9ILT - chains B and D of the 8 polymer chains in the assembly; structure by X-ray diffraction, 3.25 A resolution.

# Chain B
Name: Fe-S-cluster-containing hydrogenase components 1-like protein
Source organism: Chloroflexus aurantiacus J-10-fl
Reference sequence: A9WEV3 (A9WEV3_CHLAA); residues 1-1029 here = UniProt positions 1-1029
Sequence (1029 residues; each row starts with the number of its first residue):
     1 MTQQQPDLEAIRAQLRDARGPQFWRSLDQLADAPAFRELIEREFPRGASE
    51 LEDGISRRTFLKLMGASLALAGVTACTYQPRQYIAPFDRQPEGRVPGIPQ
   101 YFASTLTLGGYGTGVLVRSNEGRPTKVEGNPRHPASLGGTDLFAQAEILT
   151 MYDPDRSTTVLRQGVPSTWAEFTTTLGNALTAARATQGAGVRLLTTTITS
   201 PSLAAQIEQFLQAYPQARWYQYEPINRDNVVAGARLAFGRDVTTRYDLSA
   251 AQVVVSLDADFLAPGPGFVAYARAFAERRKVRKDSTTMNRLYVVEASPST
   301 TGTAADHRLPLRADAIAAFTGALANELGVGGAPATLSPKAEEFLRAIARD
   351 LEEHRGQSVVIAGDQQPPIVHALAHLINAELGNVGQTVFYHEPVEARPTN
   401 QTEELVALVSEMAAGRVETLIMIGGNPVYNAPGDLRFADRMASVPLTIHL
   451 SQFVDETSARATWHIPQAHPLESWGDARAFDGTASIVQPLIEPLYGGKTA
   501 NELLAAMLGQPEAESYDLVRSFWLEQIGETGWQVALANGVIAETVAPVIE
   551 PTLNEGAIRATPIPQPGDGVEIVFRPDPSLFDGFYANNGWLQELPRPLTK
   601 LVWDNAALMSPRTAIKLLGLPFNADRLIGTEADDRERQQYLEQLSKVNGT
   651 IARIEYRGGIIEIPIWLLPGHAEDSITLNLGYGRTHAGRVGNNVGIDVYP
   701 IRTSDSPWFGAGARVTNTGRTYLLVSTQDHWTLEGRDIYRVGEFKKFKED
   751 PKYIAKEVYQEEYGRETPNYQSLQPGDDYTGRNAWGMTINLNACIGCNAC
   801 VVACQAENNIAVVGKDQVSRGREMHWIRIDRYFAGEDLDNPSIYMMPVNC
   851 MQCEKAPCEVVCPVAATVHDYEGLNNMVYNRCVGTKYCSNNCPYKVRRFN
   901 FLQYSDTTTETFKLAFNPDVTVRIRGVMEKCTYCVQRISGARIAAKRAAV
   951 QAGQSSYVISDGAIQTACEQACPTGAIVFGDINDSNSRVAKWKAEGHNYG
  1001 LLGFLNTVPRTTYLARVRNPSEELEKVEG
Disordered / not traced: 1-74, 1027-1029
Metal / ion sites: 4Fe-4S cluster Fe site 1: C794, C797, C800, C972; 4Fe-4S cluster Fe site 2: C804, C931, C934, C968; 4Fe-4S cluster Fe site 3: C850, C853, C858, C892; 3Fe-4S cluster Fe near C862 (its only coordinating residue here)
Small-molecule neighbours:
  - 3Fe-4S cluster (F3S): C862, V864, A866, T867, M877, C882, V883, G884, T885, K886, Y887, C888, R897, M928
  - heme c (HEC), molecule 1: Y78, A865, V878, N880, R881
  - heme c (HEC), molecule 2: R942, I943, K946
  - 4Fe-4S cluster (SF4), molecule 1: M787, C804, N808, W826, I827, N849, C931, T932, Y933, C934, T966, A967, C968
  - 4Fe-4S cluster (SF4), molecule 2: A793, C794, I795, G796, C797, N798, A799, C800, I829, P847, C972, P973, T974, A976, I977
  - 4Fe-4S cluster (SF4), molecule 3: C850, M851, Q852, C853, A856, P857, C858, N875, C892, P893, Y894, V896, R897

# Chain D
Name: Quinol:cytochrome c oxidoreductase membrane protein
Source organism: Chloroflexus aurantiacus J-10-fl
Reference sequence: A9WEV5 (A9WEV5_CHLAA); numbering as in UniProt (aligned over 1-179)
Sequence (179 residues; each row starts with the number of its first residue):
     1 MRNDVYGVMAEFPTPEALIEATRKAKAAGYTKMDAFSPFPIEEVIEEIAH
    51 GDTGVPRLVLLFGLIGAASGFILQYIGNLVDYPLNVGGRPLDITNWPAMI
   101 PITFESGILLASFAAAIGMIVLNGLPSPYHPVFNVPRFQYASQDAFFLCI
   151 EATDPLFDRSRTSQFLRSLNPMQVSEVAY
Disordered / not traced: 1-4

# How chain B and chain D interact
Pairs across the interface - 18 pairs, chain B then chain D:
  Q774(B) with G88(D); R89(D); P90(D)
  P775(B) with G88(D); P90(D)
  G776(B) with G88(D), hydrogen bond (backbone-backbone)
  Y779(B) with N85(D)
  K855(B) with G87(D); G88(D)
  A856(B) with G87(D)
  E859(B) with V86(D); G87(D), hydrogen bond (side chain-backbone)
  V860(B) with V86(D); G87(D); R89(D)
  V868(B) with L84(D), hydrophobic; V86(D), hydrophobic
  H869(B) with N85(D), hydrogen bond (backbone-backbone)
Interface residues without a listed pair, chain B (14 interface residues in all): D777, E854, A865, T867

# Summary
Chain B and chain D form an interface of 14 and 7 residues respectively, with 3 hydrogen bonds. Among the
polar pairs are E859(B)-G87(D), G776(B)-G88(D) and H869(B)-N85(D). Ligands of chain B: heme c, 3 copies of
4Fe-4S cluster and 3Fe-4S cluster.
Here chain B is Fe-S-cluster-containing hydrogenase components 1-like protein and chain D is Quinol:cytochrome
c oxidoreductase membrane protein, both from Chloroflexus aurantiacus J-10-fl. Entry 9ILT (Crystal structure
of alternative complex III from Chloroflexus aurantiacus) was determined by X-ray diffraction.
